PDB entry 3A5Q | X-ray diffraction, 1.80 A resolution | chains A and B

Chain A (and B):
Name: Benzalacetone synthase
From: Rheum palmatum
Notes: chain B of this document is another copy of the same molecule, construct and numbering; everything in this record applies to it too
UniProtKB: Q94FV7 (Q94FV7_9CARY); residue numbers follow UniProt; this construct covers 1-384
Chain sequence (387 residues; each row starts with the number of its first residue; numbers below 1 keep their minus sign (Gly-2 is residue -2)):
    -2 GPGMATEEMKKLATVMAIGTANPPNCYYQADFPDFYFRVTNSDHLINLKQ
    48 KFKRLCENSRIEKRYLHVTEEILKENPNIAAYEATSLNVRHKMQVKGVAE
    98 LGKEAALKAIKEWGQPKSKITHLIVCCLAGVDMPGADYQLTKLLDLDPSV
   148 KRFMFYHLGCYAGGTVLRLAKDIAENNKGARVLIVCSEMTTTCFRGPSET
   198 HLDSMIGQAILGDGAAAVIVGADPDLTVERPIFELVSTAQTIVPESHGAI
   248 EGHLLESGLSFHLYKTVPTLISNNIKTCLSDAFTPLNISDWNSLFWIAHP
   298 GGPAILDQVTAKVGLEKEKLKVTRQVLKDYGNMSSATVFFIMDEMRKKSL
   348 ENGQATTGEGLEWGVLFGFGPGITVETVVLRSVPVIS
Disordered / not traced: -2 to 7, 384 (chain B: -2 to 7, 383-384)
Sequence notes: expression tag (-2 to 0)
UniProt features mapped onto this chain:
  - active site: Cys157 (Nucleophile and monoketide coumarate intermediate)
  - modified residue: Cys157 (S-(4-hydroxycinnamyl)cysteine)
  - mutagenesis: Cys190 (C190G/T: Normal benzalacetone synthase activity), Ile207 to Leu208 (Acquires an additional chalcone synthase activity), Gly249 (G249L: Reduced benzalacetone synthase activity), Ser331 (S331V: Enhanced benzalacetone synthase activity)
What the authors report for this chain:
  - catalytic residues: Cys157, His296, Asn329
  - self-association interface (contacts with another copy of this molecule): Met130
  - mutagenesis - S331V: increased catalytic activity (benzalacetone-producing activity) (citing earlier work)
  - conformationally variable residues (loop rearrangement, side-chain flip): Cys123 to Val128, Ser331
  - contacts within the chain: Leu208-Phe258 (hydrophobic contact)
  - specificity-determining residues: Leu208
  - mutagenesis - I207L/L208F: increased catalytic activity (chalcone-forming activity) (citing earlier work)

Interface between chain A and chain B:
Contacting residue pairs - 99 pairs, chain A then chain B:
  Thr82(A) - Glu253(B)
  Ser83(A) - Glu253(B)
  Leu84(A) - Leu84(B)  hydrophobic
  Leu84(A) - Glu253(B)  hydrogen bond (backbone-side chain)
  Asn85(A) - Leu252(B)
  Asn85(A) - Glu253(B)  hydrogen bond (side chain-backbone)
  His88(A) - Leu251(B)  hydrogen bond (side chain-backbone)
  Leu125(A) - Met130(B)  hydrophobic
  Val128(A) - His154(B)
  Val128(A) - Leu251(B)  hydrophobic
  Asp129(A) - Gly249(B)
  Asp129(A) - His250(B)  salt bridge
  Met130(A) - Leu125(B)  hydrophobic
  Met130(A) - His154(B)
  Met130(A) - Leu155(B)
  Met130(A) - Gly156(B)
  Met130(A) - Ile247(B)
  Met130(A) - Glu248(B)
  Met130(A) - Gly249(B)  hydrogen bond (backbone-backbone)
  Met130(A) - Leu256(B)  hydrophobic
  Met130(A) - Pro368(B)
  Pro131(A) - Ile247(B)
  Pro131(A) - Pro368(B)
  Tyr135(A) - Ile239(B)  hydrophobic
  Tyr135(A) - His244(B)  hydrogen bond
  Tyr135(A) - Gly369(B)  hydrogen bond (side chain-backbone)
  Thr138(A) - Ile239(B)
  Pro145(A) - Thr238(B)  hydrogen bond (backbone-side chain)
  Pro145(A) - Ile239(B)  hydrogen bond (backbone-backbone)
  Ser146(A) - Gln237(B)
  Ser146(A) - Thr238(B)  hydrogen bond
  Val147(A) - Gln237(B)
  Lys148(A) - Arg165(B)
  Lys148(A) - Thr235(B)
  Lys148(A) - Gln237(B)
  Arg149(A) - Arg165(B)  hydrogen bond (backbone-side chain)
  Arg149(A) - Gln237(B)  hydrogen bond (backbone-side chain)
  Arg149(A) - Ile239(B)
  Arg149(A) - Thr371(B)  hydrogen bond
  Phe150(A) - Phe152(B)  hydrophobic
  Phe150(A) - Thr162(B)
  Phe150(A) - Arg165(B)
  Phe150(A) - Leu166(B)  hydrophobic
  Met151(A) - Phe152(B)
  Met151(A) - Leu155(B)
  Phe152(A) - Phe150(B)  hydrophobic
  Phe152(A) - Met151(B)
  Phe152(A) - Phe152(B)  hydrophobic
  Tyr153(A) - Tyr153(B)
  His154(A) - Val128(B)
  His154(A) - Met130(B)
  Leu155(A) - Met130(B)
  Leu155(A) - Met151(B)
  Gly156(A) - Met130(B)
  Thr162(A) - Phe150(B)
  Arg165(A) - Lys148(B)
  Arg165(A) - Arg149(B)  hydrogen bond (side chain-backbone)
  Arg165(A) - Phe150(B)
  Leu166(A) - Phe150(B)  hydrophobic
  Leu166(A) - Leu166(B)  hydrophobic
  Asp169(A) - Ile170(B)
  Asp169(A) - Asn173(B)  hydrogen bond
  Asp169(A) - Asn174(B)  hydrogen bond
  Glu172(A) - Asn173(B)  hydrogen bond
  Asn173(A) - Asp169(B)  hydrogen bond
  Asn173(A) - Glu172(B)  hydrogen bond
  Asn173(A) - Asn173(B)
  Asn174(A) - Asp169(B)  hydrogen bond
  Thr235(A) - Lys148(B)
  Gln237(A) - Ser146(B)
  Gln237(A) - Val147(B)
  Gln237(A) - Lys148(B)
  Gln237(A) - Arg149(B)  hydrogen bond (side chain-backbone)
  Thr238(A) - Pro145(B)  hydrogen bond (side chain-backbone)
  Thr238(A) - Ser146(B)  hydrogen bond
  Ile239(A) - Tyr135(B)  hydrophobic
  Ile239(A) - Thr138(B)
  Ile239(A) - Pro145(B)  hydrogen bond (backbone-backbone)
  Ile239(A) - Arg149(B)
  His244(A) - Tyr135(B)  hydrogen bond
  Ile247(A) - Met130(B)
  Ile247(A) - Pro131(B)
  Glu248(A) - Met130(B)
  Gly249(A) - Asp129(B)
  Gly249(A) - Met130(B)  hydrogen bond (backbone-backbone)
  His250(A) - Asp129(B)  salt bridge
  Leu251(A) - His88(B)  hydrogen bond (backbone-side chain)
  Leu251(A) - Leu251(B)  hydrophobic
  Leu252(A) - Asn85(B)
  Glu253(A) - Thr82(B)
  Glu253(A) - Ser83(B)
  Glu253(A) - Leu84(B)  hydrogen bond (side chain-backbone)
  Glu253(A) - Asn85(B)  hydrogen bond (side chain-backbone)
  Phe258(A) - Met130(B)  hydrophobic
  Pro368(A) - Met130(B)
  Pro368(A) - Pro131(B)
  Gly369(A) - Pro131(B)
  Gly369(A) - Tyr135(B)  hydrogen bond (backbone-side chain)
  Thr371(A) - Arg149(B)  hydrogen bond
Other interface residues (no listed pair), chain A (52 interface residues in all): Lys139, Lys168, Ile170, Ala236, Leu256
Other interface residues (no listed pair), chain B (51 interface residues in all): Lys139, Lys168, Ala236

Summary:
52 residues of chain A face 51 of chain B across their interface, with 30 hydrogen bonds and 2 salt bridges.
Polar contacts include Asp129(A)-His250(B), Leu84(A)-Glu253(B) and Asn85(A)-Glu253(B). From the paper:
catalytic residues Cys157(A), His296(A) and Asn329(A); S331V of chain A increases catalytic activity
(benzalacetone-producing activity).
Both chains are Benzalacetone synthase (Rheum palmatum). Entry 3A5Q (Benzalacetone synthase from Rheum
palmatum) was determined by X-ray diffraction together with 3A5R and 3A5S from the same study.
